PDB entry 7TTF | X-ray diffraction, 2.10 A resolution | chains B and C of the 5 polymer chains in the assembly

[Chain B]
Molecule: Tubulin beta chain
Source organism: Sus scrofa
UniProtKB: A0A287AGU7 (A0A287AGU7_PIG); numbering as in UniProt (aligned over 1-433)
Chain sequence (433 residues; each row starts with the number of its first residue):
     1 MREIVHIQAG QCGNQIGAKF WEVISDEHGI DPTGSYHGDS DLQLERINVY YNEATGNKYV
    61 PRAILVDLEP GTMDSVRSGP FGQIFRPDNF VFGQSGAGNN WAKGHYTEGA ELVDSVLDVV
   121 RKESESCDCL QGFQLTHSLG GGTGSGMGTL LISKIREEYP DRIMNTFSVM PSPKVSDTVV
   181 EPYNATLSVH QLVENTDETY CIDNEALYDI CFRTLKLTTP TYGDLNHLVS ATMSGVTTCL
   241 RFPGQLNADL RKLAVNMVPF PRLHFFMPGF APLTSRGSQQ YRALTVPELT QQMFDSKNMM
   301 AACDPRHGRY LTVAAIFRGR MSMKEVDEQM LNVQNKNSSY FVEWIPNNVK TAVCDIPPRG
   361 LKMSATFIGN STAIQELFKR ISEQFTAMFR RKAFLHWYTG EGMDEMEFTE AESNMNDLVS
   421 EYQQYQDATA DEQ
Unresolved in the structure: 277-283, 431-433
Residues lining bound ligands:
  - GDP (guanosine-5'-diphosphate): G10, Q11, C12, Q15, I16, D67, A97, S138, G140, G141, G142, T143, G144, S145, V169, P171, V175, S176, D177, E181, N204, L207, Y222, L225, N226, V229
  - JV9 (7-methoxy-4-[2-(methylamino)-6,7-dihydro-5H-cyclopenta[d]pyrimidin-4-yl]-3,4-dihydroquinoxalin-2(1H)-one): V236, C239, L240, L246, A248, D249, K252, L253, N256, M257, T312, V313, A314, A315, I316, N348, K350, T351, A352

[Chain C]
Molecule: Tubulin alpha-1B chain
Source organism: Sus scrofa
UniProtKB: Q2XVP4 (TBA1B_PIG); residues 1-438 here = UniProt positions 1-438
Chain sequence (438 residues; row label = number of the first residue in the row):
     1 MRECISIHVG QAGVQIGNAC WELYCLEHGI QPDGQMPSDK TIGGGDDSFN TFFSETGAGK
    61 HVPRAVFVDL EPTVIDEVRT GTYRQLFHPE QLITGKEDAA NNYARGHYTI GKEIIDLVLD
   121 RIRKLADQCT GLQGFLVFHS FGGGTGSGFT SLLMERLSVD YGKKSKLEFS IYPAPQVSTA
   181 VVEPYNSILT THTTLEHSDC AFMVDNEAIY DICRRNLDIE RPTYTNLNRL ISQIVSSITA
   241 SLRFDGALNV DLTEFQTNLV PYPRIHFPLA TYAPVISAEK AYHEQLSVAE ITNACFEPAN
   301 QMVKCDPRHG KYMACCLLYR GDVVPKDVNA AIATIKTKRS IQFVDWCPTG FKVGINYQPP
   361 TVVPGGDLAK VQRAVCMLSN TTAIAEAWAR LDHKFDLMYA KRAFVHWYVG EGMEEGEFSE
   421 AREDMAALEK DYEEVGVD
Unresolved in the structure: 38-45, 282-284
Residues lining bound ligands:
  - GTP (guanosine-5'-triphosphate): G10, Q11, A12, Q15, I16, D69, D98, A99, A100, N101, S140, G142, G143, G144, T145, G146, I171, P173, V177, S178, E183, N206, Y224, L227, N228, I231
  - JV9 (7-methoxy-4-[2-(methylamino)-6,7-dihydro-5H-cyclopenta[d]pyrimidin-4-yl]-3,4-dihydroquinoxalin-2(1H)-one): N101, T179, V181

[How chain B and chain C interact]
Contacting residue pairs (52; chain B residue first):
  E69(B) - D251(C)
  E69(B) - E254(C)
  Q94(B) - M1(C)
  Q94(B) - R2(C)  hydrogen bond
  S95(B) - D251(C)
  G98(B) - T253(C)
  G98(B) - E254(C)
  G98(B) - T257(C)  hydrogen bond (backbone-side chain)
  N99(B) - E254(C)
  N99(B) - N258(C)  hydrogen bond
  N99(B) - K352(C)  hydrogen bond
  P173(B) - K336(C)  hydrogen bond (backbone-side chain)
  P173(B) - P348(C)
  P173(B) - T349(C)
  S176(B) - T349(C)  hydrogen bond
  D177(B) - K352(C)  salt bridge
  T178(B) - N258(C)  hydrogen bond
  T178(B) - T349(C)
  V179(B) - N258(C)  hydrogen bond (backbone-side chain)
  V179(B) - T349(C)
  V179(B) - G350(C)
  T219(B) - K326(C)
  T219(B) - N329(C)
  T219(B) - A330(C)
  P220(B) - N329(C)  hydrogen bond (backbone-side chain)
  T221(B) - K326(C)
  Q384(B) - P348(C)
  A387(B) - W346(C)
  M388(B) - W346(C)
  M388(B) - P348(C)
  R391(B) - Y262(C)  hydrogen bond (backbone-side chain)
  R391(B) - W346(C)
  R391(B) - E434(C)  hydrogen bond (side chain-backbone)
  R391(B) - V435(C)
  R391(B) - V437(C)  hydrogen bond (side chain-backbone)
  R391(B) - D438(C)  hydrogen bond (side chain-backbone)
  K392(B) - Y262(C)
  A393(B) - P261(C)
  A393(B) - Y262(C)
  A393(B) - W346(C)  hydrophobic
  F394(B) - T257(C)
  F394(B) - V260(C)
  F394(B) - P261(C)  hydrogen bond (backbone-backbone)
  F394(B) - W346(C)  hydrophobic
  H396(B) - V260(C)  hydrogen bond (side chain-backbone)
  H396(B) - P261(C)
  H396(B) - Y262(C)
  H396(B) - P263(C)
  W397(B) - D199(C)
  W397(B) - Q256(C)  hydrogen bond (side chain-backbone)
  W397(B) - T257(C)
  W397(B) - V260(C)  hydrogen bond (side chain-backbone)
Also at the interface, not in a pair above, chain B (29 interface residues in all): P70, K103, V180, E181, P182, L395, G400
Also at the interface, not in a pair above, chain C (29 interface residues in all): K163, M313, F351

[Summary]
Chain B and chain C each contribute 29 residues to their interface; the contacts include 17 hydrogen bonds and
1 salt bridge. Polar contacts include D177(B)-K352(C), Q94(B)-R2(C) and G98(B)-T257(C). Chain B binds GDP and
compound JV9. Chain C binds GTP and compound JV9.
Here chain B is Tubulin beta chain and chain C is Tubulin alpha-1B chain, both from Sus scrofa. Entry 7TTF
(Tubulin-RB3_SLD in complex with compound 12k) was determined by X-ray diffraction together with 7TTD and 7TTE
from the same study.
